3GB9 - chains A and B of the 3 polymer chains in the assembly; structure by X-ray diffraction, 2.30 A resolution.

# Chain A (and B)
Name: Purine nucleoside phosphorylase
Source organism: Homo sapiens
Notes: EC 2.4.2.1; chain B of this document is another copy of the same molecule, construct and numbering; everything in this record applies to it too
UniProt: P00491 (PNPH_HUMAN); residues 1-289 here = UniProt positions 1-289
Amino-acid sequence (311 residues; each row starts with the number of its first residue; numbers below 1 keep their minus sign (Lys-21 is residue -21)):
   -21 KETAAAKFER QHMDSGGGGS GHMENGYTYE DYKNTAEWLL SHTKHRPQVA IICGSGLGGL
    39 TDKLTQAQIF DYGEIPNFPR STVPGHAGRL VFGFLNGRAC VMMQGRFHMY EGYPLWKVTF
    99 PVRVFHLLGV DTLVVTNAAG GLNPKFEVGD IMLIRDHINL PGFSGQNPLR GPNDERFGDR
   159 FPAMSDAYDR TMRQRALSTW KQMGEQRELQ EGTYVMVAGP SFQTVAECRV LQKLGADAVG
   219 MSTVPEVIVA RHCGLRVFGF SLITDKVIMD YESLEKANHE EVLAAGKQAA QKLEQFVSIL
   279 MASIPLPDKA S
Unresolved in the structure: -21 to 2, 286-289 (chain B: -21 to -2, 61-65, 251-262, 286-289)
Construct notes: expression tag (-21 to 0); engineered mutation Gln201 (Glu in P00491), Asp243 (Asn in P00491)
Residues lining bound ligands: 2-fluoroadenine (A2F): Ala117, Gly118, Val195, Phe200, Gln201, Val217, Gly218, Met219, Thr242, Asp243, Val245
UniProt features mapped onto this chain:
  - binding site (phosphate): Ser33, His64, Arg84 to His86, Ala116, Ser220
  - binding site (a purine D-ribonucleoside): Tyr88, Met219, His257
  - modified residue: Met1 (N-acetylmethionine), Ser251 (Phosphoserine)
  - natural variant: Glu89 (E89K: In PNPD), Asp128 (D128G: In PNPD), Ala174 (A174P: In PNPD), Tyr192 (Y192C: In PNPD), Arg234 (R234P: In PNPD)
  - mutagenesis: His64 (H64W: Reduces catalytic activity towards inosine), His257 (H257W: Reduces catalytic activity towards inosine)
What the authors report for this chain:
  - binding site for 2-fluoroadenine: Gln201, Asp243
  - contacts within the chain: Thr242-Asp243 (hydrogen bond)
  - conformationally variable residues (side-chain flip): Gln201, Asp243
  - catalytic residues: His86, Glu89, Ser220, Asp243 (proposed by the authors, not directly observed)
  - mutagenesis - N243D: increased catalytic activity on F-dAdo (citing earlier work)

# Interface between chain A and chain B
Residue-residue contacts (54):
  Arg133(A) - Tyr249(B)
  Asp134(A) - Thr202(B)
  Asp134(A) - Val203(B)
  Asp134(A) - Ala204(B)  hydrogen bond (side chain-backbone)
  Asp134(A) - Tyr249(B)  hydrogen bond
  His135(A) - Thr202(B)  hydrogen bond (backbone-side chain)
  His135(A) - Ala204(B)
  His135(A) - Glu205(B)  salt bridge
  Ile136(A) - Ala204(B)  hydrophobic
  Ile136(A) - Glu205(B)
  Ile136(A) - Val208(B)  hydrophobic
  Asn137(A) - Glu205(B)  hydrogen bond (backbone-side chain)
  Gly140(A) - Ala196(B)
  Phe141(A) - Leu138(B)  hydrophobic
  Phe141(A) - Pro139(B)
  Phe141(A) - Val195(B)
  Phe141(A) - Ala196(B)  hydrogen bond (backbone-backbone)
  Phe141(A) - Gln201(B)
  Phe141(A) - Glu205(B)
  Phe141(A) - Val208(B)  hydrophobic
  Phe141(A) - Leu209(B)  hydrophobic
  Ser142(A) - Met87(B)
  Ser142(A) - Pro139(B)
  Ser142(A) - Ser142(B)  hydrogen bond
  Ser142(A) - Gln144(B)
  Ser142(A) - Ala196(B)
  Gly143(A) - Met87(B)
  Gly143(A) - Ala196(B)
  Gln144(A) - His0(B)
  Asn145(A) - Gly197(B)  hydrogen bond (side chain-backbone)
  Asn145(A) - Pro198(B)
  Asn145(A) - Ser199(B)  hydrogen bond
  Leu147(A) - Pro198(B)  hydrophobic
  Arg148(A) - Met87(B)  hydrogen bond (side chain-backbone)
  Arg148(A) - Tyr88(B)
  Arg148(A) - Tyr91(B)  hydrogen bond (side chain-backbone)
  Gly149(A) - Tyr88(B)  hydrogen bond (backbone-backbone)
  Gly149(A) - Glu89(B)
  Gly149(A) - Gly90(B)
  Pro150(A) - Glu89(B)
  Arg158(A) - Tyr88(B)
  Arg158(A) - Pro198(B)
  Phe159(A) - Tyr88(B)
  Phe159(A) - Pro198(B)
  Phe159(A) - Phe200(B)  hydrophobic
  Pro160(A) - Ser199(B)
  Pro160(A) - Phe200(B)  hydrogen bond (backbone-backbone)
  Met162(A) - Phe200(B)
  Met162(A) - Thr202(B)
  Ser163(A) - Gln201(B)
  Thr191(A) - Ala204(B)
  Lys211(A) - Lys211(B)
  Leu212(A) - Val208(B)
  Leu212(A) - Lys211(B)
Also at the interface, not in a pair above, chain A (26 interface residues in all): Ala161, Gly213, Ile226
Also at the interface, not in a pair above, chain B (29 interface residues in all): Pro92, Leu212, Met219, Ile246

# Overview
26 residues of chain A and 29 residues of chain B are in contact; the contacts include 12 hydrogen bonds and 1
salt bridge. Polar pairs include His135(A)-Glu205(B), Asp134(A)-Ala204(B) and Asp134(A)-Tyr249(B). Bound to
chain A: 2-fluoroadenine. The paper reports catalytic residues His86(A), Glu89(A) and Ser220(A) among others;
N243D of chain A increases catalytic activity on F-dAdo.
Chain A and chain B are both Purine nucleoside phosphorylase (Homo sapiens); the structure, Human purine
nucleoside phosphorylase double mutant E201Q,N243D complexed with 2-fluoroadenine, was determined by X-ray
diffraction (same publication as 3GGS).
